5G3M - chain A; structure by X-ray diffraction, 1.85 A resolution.

== Chain A ==
Molecule: Group 10 secretory phospholipase A2
Source organism: Homo sapiens
Notes: EC 3.1.1.4; fragment: mature spla2-x
UniProtKB: O15496 (PA2GX_HUMAN); residues 1-123 here correspond to UniProt positions 43-165 (UniProt number = residue number + 42)
Amino-acid sequence (123 residues; numbered 1 to 123; the number before each row is that of its first residue):
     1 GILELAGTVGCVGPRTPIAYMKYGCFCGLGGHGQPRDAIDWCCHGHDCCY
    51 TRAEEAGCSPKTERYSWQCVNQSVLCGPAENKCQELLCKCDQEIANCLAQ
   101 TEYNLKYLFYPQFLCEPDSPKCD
Disulfides: Cys11-Cys69, Cys25-Cys115, Cys27-Cys43, Cys42-Cys97, Cys48-Cys122, Cys49-Cys90, Cys58-Cys83, Cys76-Cys88
Bound ions: Ca2+: Phe26, Gly28, Gly30, Asp47 (together with 4-benzylbenzamide, di(hydroxyethyl)ether)
Ligand contacts: 4-benzylbenzamide (9JH): Ile2, Leu5, Ala6, Pro17, Ile18, Tyr20, Met21, Phe26, Cys27, Gly28, Cys43, His46, Asp47, Ile94
Swiss-Prot annotation at these positions:
  - active site: His46, Asp91
  - binding site (Ca(2+)): Phe26, Gly28, Gly30, Asp47
  - glycosylation: Asn71 (N-linked (GlcNAc...) asparagine)
Reported in the primary citation:
  - binding site for 4-benzylbenzamide: Ile2, Leu5, Ala6, Pro17, Ile18, Met21, Gly28, His46, Asp47

== In short ==
Bound to chain A: 4-benzylbenzamide. Phe26, Gly28, Gly30 and Asp47 coordinate Ca2+. Curated annotation
(UniProt) lists active-site residues His46 and Asp91 and 4 Ca2+-binding residues. From the paper: a binding
site for 4-benzylbenzamide at Ile2, Leu5 and Ala6 among others.
Chain A is Group 10 secretory phospholipase A2 (Homo sapiens); the structure, Discovery of a novel secreted
phospholipase A2 (sPLA2) inhibitor, was determined by X-ray diffraction (same publication as 5G3N).
